PDB entry 6FVU | electron microscopy, 4.50 A resolution (low resolution: residue-level contacts below are approximate; hydrogen-bond / salt-bridge calls are withheld) | chains Y and S of the 47 polymer chains in the assembly

# Chain Y
Name: 26S proteasome complex subunit SEM1
From: Saccharomyces cerevisiae (strain ATCC 204508 / S288c)
UniProt: O94742 (SEM1_YEAST); residue numbers follow UniProt; this construct covers 1-89
Sequence (89 residues; numbered 1 to 89; the number before each row is that of its first residue):
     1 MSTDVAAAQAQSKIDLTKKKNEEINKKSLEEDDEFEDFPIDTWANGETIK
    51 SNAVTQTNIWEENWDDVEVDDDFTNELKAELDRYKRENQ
Curated features (UniProtKB/Swiss-Prot):
  - modified residue: Ser2 (N-acetylserine), Ser12 (Phosphoserine)

# Chain S
Name: 26S proteasome regulatory subunit RPN3
From: Saccharomyces cerevisiae (strain ATCC 204508 / S288c)
UniProt: P40016 (RPN3_YEAST); residues 18-492 here = UniProt positions 18-492
Sequence (475 residues; row label = number of the first residue in the row):
    18 LHHSEKKYAEEDQVQELLKVLNEISKTTLTLDPRYIWRSLKDLSSLRNQE
    68 LLNAETLCFTVNVLYPDSSSFKKNLLKFITSNHKSSVPGSAELRNSYPAS
   118 FYSVNTEKKTIEVTAEINCFMHLLVQLFLWDSKELEQLVEFNRKVVIPNL
   168 LCYYNLRSLNLINAKLWFYIYLSHETLARSSEEINSDNQNIILRSTMMKF
   218 LKIASLKHDNETKAMLINLILRDFLNNGEVDSASDFISKLEYPHTDVSSS
   268 LEARYFFYLSKINAIQLDYSTANEYIIAAIRKAPHNSKSLGFLQQSNKLH
   318 CCIQLLMGDIPELSFFHQSNMQKSLLPYYHLTKAVKLGDLKKFTSTITKY
   368 KQLLLKDDTYQLCVRLRSNVIKTGIRIISLTYKKISLRDICLKLNLDSEQ
   418 TVEYMVSRAIRDGVIEAKINHEDGFIETTELLNIYDSEDPQQVFDERIKF
   468 ANQLHDEYLVSMRYPEDKKTQQNEK
Curated features (UniProtKB/Swiss-Prot):
  - modified residue: Ser454 (Phosphoserine)

# How chain Y and chain S interact
Residue-residue contacts (91; chain Y residue first):
  Met1(Y) - Asn314(S)
  Met1(Y) - Phe332(S)
  Met1(Y) - Gln335(S)
  Met1(Y) - Ser336(S)
  Met1(Y) - Asn337(S)
  Ser2(Y) - Asn314(S)
  Ser2(Y) - Phe332(S)
  Thr3(Y) - Ile294(S)
  Thr3(Y) - Ile297(S)
  Thr3(Y) - His317(S)
  Thr3(Y) - Phe332(S)
  Asp4(Y) - Ile294(S)
  Asp4(Y) - Arg298(S)
  Gln9(Y) - Ile297(S)
  Gln9(Y) - His302(S)
  Lys13(Y) - Arg298(S)
  Lys13(Y) - Lys299(S)
  Lys13(Y) - His302(S)
  Asp15(Y) - Asn303(S)
  Thr17(Y) - Ser56(S)
  Thr17(Y) - Asp59(S)
  Lys18(Y) - Arg55(S)
  Lys18(Y) - Ser265(S)
  Lys20(Y) - Lys305(S)
  Asn21(Y) - Arg55(S)
  Asn21(Y) - Lys58(S)
  Asn21(Y) - Asp59(S)
  Glu22(Y) - Arg55(S)
  Glu22(Y) - Ser265(S)
  Glu22(Y) - Ser267(S)
  Glu22(Y) - Arg271(S)
  Glu23(Y) - Asn303(S)
  Glu23(Y) - Lys305(S)
  Asn25(Y) - Phe185(S)
  Asn25(Y) - Tyr186(S)
  Asn25(Y) - Arg271(S)
  Lys26(Y) - Ser267(S)
  Lys26(Y) - Ala270(S)
  Lys26(Y) - Arg271(S)
  Lys26(Y) - Pro301(S)
  Lys26(Y) - Ser306(S)
  Lys26(Y) - Phe309(S)
  Lys27(Y) - Lys305(S)
  Ser28(Y) - Leu189(S)
  Leu29(Y) - Phe185(S)
  Leu29(Y) - Leu189(S)
  Leu29(Y) - Arg239(S)
  Leu29(Y) - Arg271(S)
  Glu30(Y) - Arg239(S)
  Glu30(Y) - Phe309(S)
  Glu31(Y) - Thr193(S)
  Glu31(Y) - Arg196(S)
  Asp32(Y) - Gly308(S)
  Asp33(Y) - Gly308(S)
  Glu34(Y) - Ser341(S)
  Glu34(Y) - Lys373(S)
  Phe35(Y) - Gln311(S)
  Phe35(Y) - Asn337(S)
  Phe35(Y) - Lys340(S)
  Phe35(Y) - Ser341(S)
  Asp37(Y) - Lys373(S)
  Phe38(Y) - Lys315(S)
  Phe38(Y) - Lys340(S)
  Phe38(Y) - Ser341(S)
  Phe38(Y) - Pro344(S)
  Phe38(Y) - Leu370(S)
  Asp41(Y) - Gln369(S)
  Asn45(Y) - Lys340(S)
  Glu47(Y) - Gln339(S)
  Glu47(Y) - Lys340(S)
  Thr48(Y) - His347(S)
  Val54(Y) - His334(S)
  Thr55(Y) - His334(S)
  Gln56(Y) - Phe333(S)
  Gln56(Y) - His334(S)
  Gln56(Y) - Gln339(S)
  Gln56(Y) - Leu342(S)
  Gln56(Y) - Tyr346(S)
  Thr57(Y) - Gln339(S)
  Asn58(Y) - His334(S)
  Asn58(Y) - Gln335(S)
  Trp60(Y) - Gln335(S)
  Glu62(Y) - Leu330(S)
  Glu62(Y) - Ser331(S)
  Glu62(Y) - His334(S)
  Trp64(Y) - Lys353(S)
  Asp66(Y) - Leu330(S)
  Asp66(Y) - Tyr346(S)
  Asp66(Y) - Lys350(S)
  Val67(Y) - Leu330(S)
  Val67(Y) - Leu354(S)
Also at the interface, not in a pair above, chain Y (44 interface residues in all): Ala10, Ile14, Ile24, Ile59
Also at the interface, not in a pair above, chain S (60 interface residues in all): Arg51, Tyr52, Trp147, Tyr275, Ala300, Leu307, Gln312, Met338, Leu343, Asp374

# Overview
The interface between chain Y and chain S involves 44 residues on one side and 60 on the other.
Here chain Y is 26S proteasome complex subunit SEM1 and chain S is 26S proteasome regulatory subunit RPN3,
both from Saccharomyces cerevisiae (strain ATCC 204508 / S288c). Entry 6FVU (26S proteasome, s2 state) was
determined by electron microscopy together with 6FVW, 6FVT, 6FVV, 6FVX and 6FVY from the same study.
